2OM7 - chains B and L of the 14 polymer chains in the assembly; structure by electron microscopy, 7.30 A resolution (low resolution: residue-level contacts below are approximate; hydrogen-bond / salt-bridge calls are withheld).

[Chain B]
Molecule: Fragment of 16S rRNA (h15)
From: Thermus thermophilus
Sequence (28 nucleotides; row label = number of the first residue in the row):
   367 UUCCGCAAUGGGCGCAAGCCUGACGGAG
Disordered / not traced: 372-389

[Chain L]
Protein: Elongation factor G
From: Thermus thermophilus
Reference sequence: P13551 (EFG_THETH); residues 1-691 here = UniProt positions 1-691
Chain sequence (691 residues; numbered 1 to 691; the number before each row is that of its first residue):
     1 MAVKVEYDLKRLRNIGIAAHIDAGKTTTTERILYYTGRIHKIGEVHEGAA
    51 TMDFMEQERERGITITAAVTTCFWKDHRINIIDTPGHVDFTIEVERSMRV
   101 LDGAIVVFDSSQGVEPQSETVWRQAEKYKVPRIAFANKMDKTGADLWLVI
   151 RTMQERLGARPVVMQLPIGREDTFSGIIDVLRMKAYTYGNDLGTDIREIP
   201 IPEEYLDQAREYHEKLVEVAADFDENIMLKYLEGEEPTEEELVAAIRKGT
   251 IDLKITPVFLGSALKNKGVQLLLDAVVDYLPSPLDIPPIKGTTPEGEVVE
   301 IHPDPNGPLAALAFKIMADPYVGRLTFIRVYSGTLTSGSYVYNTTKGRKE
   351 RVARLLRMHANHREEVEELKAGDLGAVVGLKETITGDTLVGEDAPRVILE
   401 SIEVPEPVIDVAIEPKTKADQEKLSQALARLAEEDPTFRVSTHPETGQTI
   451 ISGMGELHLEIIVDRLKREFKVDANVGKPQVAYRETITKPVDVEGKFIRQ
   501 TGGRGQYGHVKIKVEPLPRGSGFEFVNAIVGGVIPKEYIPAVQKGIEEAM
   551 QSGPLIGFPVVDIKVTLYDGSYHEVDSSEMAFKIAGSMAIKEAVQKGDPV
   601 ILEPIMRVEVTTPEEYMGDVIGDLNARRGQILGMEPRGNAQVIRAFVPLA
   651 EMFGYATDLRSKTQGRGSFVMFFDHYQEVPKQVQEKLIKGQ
Disordered / not traced: 1-5, 40-67, 689-691
Swiss-Prot annotation at these positions:
  - binding site (GTP): Ala-19 to Thr-26, Asp-83 to His-87, Asn-137 to Asp-140

[Interface between chain B and chain L]
Residue-residue contacts - 6 pairs, chain B then chain L:
  U367(B) with Arg-351(L)
  U368(B) with Arg-351(L); Val-352(L); Ala-353(L); Arg-354(L)
  G394(B) with Tyr-340(L)
Other interface residues (no listed pair), chain B (4 interface residues in all): C369
Other interface residues (no listed pair), chain L (7 interface residues in all): Val-322, Gly-338

[Overview]
4 residues of chain B and 7 residues of chain L are in contact. From UniProt: 17 GTP-binding residues on chain
L.
Here chain B is Fragment of 16S rRNA (h15) and chain L is Elongation factor G, both from Thermus thermophilus.
Entry 2OM7 (Structural Basis for Interaction of the Ribosome with the Switch Regions of GTP-bound Elongation
Factors) was determined by electron microscopy.
